Entry 7Z1N (electron microscopy, 3.90 A resolution); this record covers chains A and O of the 17 polymer chains in the assembly.

== Chain A ==
Name: DNA-directed RNA polymerase III subunit RPC1
Source organism: Saccharomyces cerevisiae W303
Notes: EC 2.7.7.6
Reference sequence: P04051 (RPC1_YEAST); residues 1-1460 here = UniProt positions 1-1460
Amino-acid sequence (1460 residues; row label = number of the first residue in the row):
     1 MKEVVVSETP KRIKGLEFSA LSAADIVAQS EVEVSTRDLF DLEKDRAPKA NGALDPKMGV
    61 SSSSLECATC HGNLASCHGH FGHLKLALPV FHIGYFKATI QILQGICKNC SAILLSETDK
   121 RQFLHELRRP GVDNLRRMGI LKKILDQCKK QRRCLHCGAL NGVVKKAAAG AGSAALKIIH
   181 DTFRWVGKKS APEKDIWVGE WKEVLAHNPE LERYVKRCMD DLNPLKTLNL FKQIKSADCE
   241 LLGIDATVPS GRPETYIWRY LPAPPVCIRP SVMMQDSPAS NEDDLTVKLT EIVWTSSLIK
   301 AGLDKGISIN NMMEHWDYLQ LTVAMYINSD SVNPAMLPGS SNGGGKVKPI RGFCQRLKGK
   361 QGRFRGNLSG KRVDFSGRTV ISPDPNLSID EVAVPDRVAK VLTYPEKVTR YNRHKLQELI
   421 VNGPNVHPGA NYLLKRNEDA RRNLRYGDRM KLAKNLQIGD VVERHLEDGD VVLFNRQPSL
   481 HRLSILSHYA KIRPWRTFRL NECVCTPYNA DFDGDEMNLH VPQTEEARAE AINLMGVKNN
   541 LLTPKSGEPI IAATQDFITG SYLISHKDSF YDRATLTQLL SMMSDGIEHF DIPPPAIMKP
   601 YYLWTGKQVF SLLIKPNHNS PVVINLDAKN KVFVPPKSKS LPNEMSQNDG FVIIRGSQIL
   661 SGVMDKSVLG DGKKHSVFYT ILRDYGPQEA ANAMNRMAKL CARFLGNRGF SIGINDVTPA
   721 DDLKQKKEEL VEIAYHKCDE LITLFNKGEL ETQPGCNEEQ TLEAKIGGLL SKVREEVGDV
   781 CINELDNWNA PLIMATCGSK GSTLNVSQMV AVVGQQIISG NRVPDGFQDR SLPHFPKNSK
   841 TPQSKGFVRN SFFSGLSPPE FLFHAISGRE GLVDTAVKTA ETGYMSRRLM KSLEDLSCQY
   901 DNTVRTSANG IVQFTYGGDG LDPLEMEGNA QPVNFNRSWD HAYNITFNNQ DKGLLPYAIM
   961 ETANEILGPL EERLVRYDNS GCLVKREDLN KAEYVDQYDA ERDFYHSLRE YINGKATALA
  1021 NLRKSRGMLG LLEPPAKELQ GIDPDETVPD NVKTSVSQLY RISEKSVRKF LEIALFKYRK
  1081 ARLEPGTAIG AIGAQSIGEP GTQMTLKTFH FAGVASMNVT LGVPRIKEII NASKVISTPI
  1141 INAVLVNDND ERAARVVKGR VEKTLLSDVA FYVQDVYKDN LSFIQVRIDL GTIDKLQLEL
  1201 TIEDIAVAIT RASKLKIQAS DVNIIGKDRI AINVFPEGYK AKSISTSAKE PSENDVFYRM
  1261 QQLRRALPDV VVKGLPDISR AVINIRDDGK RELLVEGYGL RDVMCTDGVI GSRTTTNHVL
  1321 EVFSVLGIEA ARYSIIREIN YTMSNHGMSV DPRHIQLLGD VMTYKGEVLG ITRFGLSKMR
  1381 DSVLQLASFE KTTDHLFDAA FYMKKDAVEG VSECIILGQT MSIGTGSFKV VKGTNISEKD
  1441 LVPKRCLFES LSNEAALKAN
Not modelled in the structure: 340-348, 1237-1252, 1459-1460
Swiss-Prot annotation at these positions:
  - region: P858 to E870 (Bridging helix)
  - binding site (Zn(2+)): C67, C70, C77, H80, C107, C110, C154
  - binding site (Mg(2+)): D511, D513, D515
  - mutagenesis: T506 (T506I: Temperature-sensitive), N509 (N509Y: Temperature-sensitive), N518 (N518Q: Temperature-sensitive)
Ion coordination: Zn2+ site 1: C67, C70, C77, H80; Zn2+ site 2: C107, C110, C154, C157; Mg2+: D511 (shared with 1 residue of chain R)
Residues lining bound ligands: chapso (1N7): K1134, V1135, D1277, Y1298, H1318, E1321

== Chain O ==
Name: DNA-directed RNA polymerase III subunit RPC3
Source organism: Saccharomyces cerevisiae W303
Reference sequence: P32349 (RPC3_YEAST); residues 1-654 here = UniProt positions 1-654
Amino-acid sequence (654 residues; numbered 1 to 654; the number before each row is that of its first residue):
     1 MDELLGEALS AENQTGESTV ESEKLVTPED VMTISSLEQR TLNPDLFLYK ELVKAHLGER
    61 AASVIGMLVA LGRLSVRELV EKIDGMDVDS VKTTLVSLTQ LRCVKYLQET AISGKKTTYY
   121 YYNEEGIHIL LYSGLIIDEI ITQMRVNDEE EHKQLVAEIV QNVISLGSLT VEDYLSSVTS
   181 DSMKYTISSL FVQLCEMGYL IQISKLHYTP IEDLWQFLYE KHYKNIPRNS PLSDLKKRSQ
   241 AKMNAKTDFA KIINKPNELS QILTVDPKTS LRIVKPTVSL TINLDRFMKG RRSKQLINLA
   301 KTRVGSVTAQ VYKIALRLTE QKSPKIRDPL TQTGLLQDLE EAKSFQDEAE LVEEKTPGLT
   361 FNAIDLARHL PAELDLRGSL LSRKPSDNKK RSGSNAAASL PSKKLKTEDG FVIPALPAAV
   421 SKSLQESGDT QEEDEEEEDL DADTEDPHSA SLINSHLKIL ASSNFPFLNE TKPGVYYVPY
   481 SKLMPVLKSS VYEYVIASTL GPSAMRLSRC IRDNKLVSEK IINSTALMKE KDIRSTLASL
   541 IRYNSVEIQE VPRTADRSAS RAVFLFRCKE THSYNFMRQN LEWNMANLLF KKEKLKQENS
   601 TLLKKANRDD VKGRENELLL PSELNQLKMV NERELNVFAR LSRLLSLWEV FQMA
Not modelled in the structure: 1-21, 385-446, 654
Swiss-Prot annotation at these positions:
  - region: L581 to L602 (Leucine-zipper)
  - modified residue: T27 (Phosphothreonine), S392 (Phosphoserine), S394 (Phosphoserine)

== Interface between chain A and chain O ==
Contacting residue pairs (95; chain A residue first):
  S22(A) with T41(O)
  A24(A) with E38(O)
  V27(A) with P28(O); L37(O), hydrophobic
  S30(A) with P28(O)
  E31(A) with P28(O)
  N51(A) with L25(O)
  H83(A) with P28(O)
  K108(A) with H572(O), hydrogen bond (backbone-side chain)
  N109(A) with T571(O); H572(O)
  E117(A) with E212(O)
  T118(A) with Q216(O)
  R121(A) with R73(O); Y121(O), hydrogen bond; D213(O), salt bridge
  R128(A) with L71(O); E78(O), salt bridge
  Q151(A) with Q337(O)
  R153(A) with Q337(O); L339(O)
  C154(A) with Q337(O)
  L155(A) with G334(O)
  A174(A) with R557(O)
  K177(A) with R557(O)
  I179(A) with R557(O)
  S190(A) with L339(O)
  P192(A) with L339(O)
  W197(A) with Q549(O); R567(O)
  E200(A) with K515(O); L516(O); R567(O)
  W201(A) with V551(O), hydrophobic
  E203(A) with K515(O), salt bridge
  V204(A) with L516(O)
  L211(A) with V563(O), hydrophobic
  Y214(A) with V551(O), hydrophobic; P552(O); R553(O)
  R217(A) with P552(O); T554(O), hydrogen bond (side chain-backbone); A555(O), hydrogen bond (side chain-backbone); R557(O)
  C218(A) with Q549(O); E550(O), hydrogen bond (side chain-backbone); V551(O), hydrophobic
  M219(A) with Q549(O), hydrogen bond (backbone-side chain)
  D220(A) with E547(O); Q549(O); R567(O), salt bridge; K569(O), salt bridge
  D221(A) with E547(O); Q549(O); E550(O); R557(O), salt bridge
  N223(A) with I548(O)
  L225(A) with I541(O); R542(O)
  K226(A) with E547(O), salt bridge; H572(O)
  N229(A) with N544(O); F576(O)
  L230(A) with H572(O)
  K232(A) with N43(O)
  Q233(A) with N575(O); F576(O)
  I234(A) with N43(O)
  S236(A) with N43(O); A70(O)
  A237(A) with V69(O); A70(O); G72(O)
  E240(A) with L71(O)
  D245(A) with L71(O)
  A246(A) with A70(O)
  T247(A) with L71(O)
  R252(A) with N43(O), hydrogen bond
  E254(A) with T41(O)
  L303(A) with A538(O), hydrophobic; R542(O)
  D304(A) with S535(O)
  G306(A) with K531(O); R534(O), hydrogen bond (backbone-side chain)
  I307(A) with R534(O), hydrogen bond (backbone-side chain)
  S308(A) with R534(O)
  I309(A) with I548(O), hydrophobic; F566(O), hydrophobic
  N310(A) with A559(O); A562(O), hydrogen bond (side chain-backbone); F564(O)
  M313(A) with I548(O), hydrophobic; F564(O), hydrophobic
  E314(A) with S560(O)
  D317(A) with A559(O)
Also at the interface, not in a pair above, chain A (73 interface residues in all): A28, V32, L88, C110, C157, G158, A167, A191, H207, N208, P249, Y260, Y318
Also at the interface, not in a pair above, chain O (65 interface residues in all): V31, M32, R40, L42, P44, M67, L74, L336, N514, S518, I521, D556, S558, L565, Q579

== In short ==
73 residues of chain A face 65 of chain O across their interface; the contacts include 10 hydrogen bonds and 7
salt bridges. Polar contacts include R121(A)-D213(O), R128(A)-E78(O) and E203(A)-K515(O). Chain A binds
chapso.
Here chain A is DNA-directed RNA polymerase III subunit RPC1 and chain O is DNA-directed RNA polymerase III
subunit RPC3, both from Saccharomyces cerevisiae W303. Entry 7Z1N (Structure of yeast RNA Polymerase III Delta
C53-C37-C11) was determined by electron microscopy together with 7Z1L, 7Z1M and 7Z1O from the same study.
